PDB entry 6R10 | electron microscopy, 4.30 A resolution (low resolution: residue-level contacts below are approximate; hydrogen-bond / salt-bridge calls are withheld) | chains G and H of the 26 polymer chains in the assembly

== Chain G ==
Protein: V-type ATP synthase subunit D
Source organism: Thermus thermophilus (strain HB8 / ATCC 27634 / DSM 579)
UniProt: O87880 (VATD_THET8); numbering as in UniProt (aligned over 1-223)
Amino-acid sequence (223 residues; row label = number of the first residue in the row):
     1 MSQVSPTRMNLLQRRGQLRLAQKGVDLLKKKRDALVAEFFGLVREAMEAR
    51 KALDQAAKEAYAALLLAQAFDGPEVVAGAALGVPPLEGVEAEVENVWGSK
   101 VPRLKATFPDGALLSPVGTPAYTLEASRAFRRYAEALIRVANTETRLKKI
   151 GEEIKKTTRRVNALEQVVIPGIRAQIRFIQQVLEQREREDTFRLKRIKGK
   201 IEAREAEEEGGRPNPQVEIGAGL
Not modelled in the structure: 1-2, 210-223

== Chain H ==
Protein: V-type ATP synthase subunit F
Source organism: Thermus thermophilus (strain HB8 / ATCC 27634 / DSM 579)
UniProt: P74903 (VATF_THET8); residue numbers follow UniProt; this construct covers 1-104
Amino-acid sequence (104 residues; row label = number of the first residue in the row):
     1 MAVIADPETAQGFRLAGLEGYGASSAEEAQSLLETLVERGGYALVAVDEA
    51 LLPDPERAVERLMRGRDLPVLLPIAGLKEAFQGHDVEGYMRELVRKTIGF
   101 DIKL

== How chain G and chain H interact ==
Pairs across the interface (46):
  F39(G) - I98(H)
  V43(G) - M90(H)
  A46(G) - M90(H)
  M47(G) - V86(H)
  M47(G) - M90(H)
  R50(G) - V86(H)
  R50(G) - Y89(H)
  K51(G) - V86(H)
  D54(G) - L77(H)
  D54(G) - D85(H)
  D54(G) - V86(H)
  A57(G) - L77(H)
  K58(G) - Q82(H)
  Y61(G) - A75(H)
  Y61(G) - G76(H)
  Y61(G) - L77(H)
  L64(G) - T9(H)
  L64(G) - G12(H)
  L64(G) - L15(H)
  Q68(G) - E8(H)
  Q68(G) - Q11(H)
  A77(G) - Q11(H)
  A80(G) - Q11(H)
  A80(G) - R14(H)
  A80(G) - L15(H)
  V83(G) - R14(H)
  P85(G) - G17(H)
  E87(G) - Y42(H)
  V89(G) - M1(H)
  V89(G) - Y42(H)
  A91(G) - A43(H)
  A91(G) - L68(H)
  P102(G) - D67(H)
  F108(G) - M1(H)
  F130(G) - G12(H)
  F130(G) - F13(H)
  F130(G) - A16(H)
  Y133(G) - I74(H)
  L137(G) - L44(H)
  L137(G) - L72(H)
  L137(G) - I74(H)
  I138(G) - M1(H)
  A141(G) - L72(H)
  E144(G) - Y89(H)
  T145(G) - D67(H)
  G151(G) - T97(H)
Also at the interface, not in a pair above, chain G (38 interface residues in all): L65, V76, A79, L86, L104, T123, A126, S127, A134
Also at the interface, not in a pair above, chain H (30 interface residues in all): L18, P73, L93

== Overview ==
Chain G and chain H form an interface of 38 and 30 residues respectively.
Chain G is V-type ATP synthase subunit D and chain H is V-type ATP synthase subunit F, both from Thermus
thermophilus (strain HB8 / ATCC 27634 / DSM 579); the structure, Thermus thermophilus V/A-type
ATPase/synthase, rotational state 1R, was determined by electron microscopy together with 6QUM, 6R0W, 6R0Y and
6R0Z from the same study.
